PDB entry 4S3P | X-ray diffraction, 2.80 A resolution | chain A

# Chain A
Name: 4-alpha-glucanotransferase
Organism: Escherichia coli K-12
Notes: EC 2.4.1.25
Reference sequence: P15977 (MALQ_ECOLI); residue numbers follow UniProt; this construct covers 1-688
Amino-acid sequence (696 residues; each row starts with the number of its first residue):
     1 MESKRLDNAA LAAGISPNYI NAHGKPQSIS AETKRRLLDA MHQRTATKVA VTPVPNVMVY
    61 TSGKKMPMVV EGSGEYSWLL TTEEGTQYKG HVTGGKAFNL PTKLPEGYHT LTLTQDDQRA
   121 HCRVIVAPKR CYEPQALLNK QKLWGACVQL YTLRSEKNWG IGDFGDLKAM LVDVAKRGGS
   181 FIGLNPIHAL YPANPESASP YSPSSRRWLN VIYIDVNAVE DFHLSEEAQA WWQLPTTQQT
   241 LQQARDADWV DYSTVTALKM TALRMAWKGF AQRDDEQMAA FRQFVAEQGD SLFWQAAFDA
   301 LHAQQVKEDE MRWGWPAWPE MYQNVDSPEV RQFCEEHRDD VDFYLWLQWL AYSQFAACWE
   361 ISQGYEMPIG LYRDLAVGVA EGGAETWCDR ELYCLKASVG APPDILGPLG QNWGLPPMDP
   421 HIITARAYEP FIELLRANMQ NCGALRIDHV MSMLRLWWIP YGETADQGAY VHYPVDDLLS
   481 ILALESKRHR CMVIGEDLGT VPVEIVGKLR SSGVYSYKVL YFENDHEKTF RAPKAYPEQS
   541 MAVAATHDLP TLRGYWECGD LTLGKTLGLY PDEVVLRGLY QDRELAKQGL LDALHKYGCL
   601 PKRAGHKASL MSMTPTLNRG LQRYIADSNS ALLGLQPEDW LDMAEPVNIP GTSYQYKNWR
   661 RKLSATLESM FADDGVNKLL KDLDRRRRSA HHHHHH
Unresolved in the structure: 692-696
Differences from the reference sequence: expression tag (689-696)
Reported in the primary citation:
  - catalytic residues: D448, E496, D548
  - contacts within the chain: R446-D448 (salt bridge), H449-E496 (backbone contact), E496-L498 (backbone contact), D548-N648 (hydrogen bond)
  - conformationally variable residues (order/disorder transition): R44 to V51

# In short
From the paper: catalytic residues D448, E496 and D548; conformational variability at R44.
Chain A is 4-alpha-glucanotransferase (Escherichia coli K-12); the structure, Amylomaltase MalQ from
Escherichia coli, apo structure, was determined by X-ray diffraction, deposited together with 4S3R.
